Entry 6P8W (X-ray diffraction, 2.10 A resolution); this record covers chain A.

# Chain A
Protein: GTPase KRas
From: Homo sapiens
Reference sequence: P01116 (RASK_HUMAN), isoform P01116-2; numbering as in UniProt (aligned over 1-169)
Chain sequence (183 residues; row label = number of the first residue in the row; numbers below 1 keep their minus sign (Met-13 is residue -13)):
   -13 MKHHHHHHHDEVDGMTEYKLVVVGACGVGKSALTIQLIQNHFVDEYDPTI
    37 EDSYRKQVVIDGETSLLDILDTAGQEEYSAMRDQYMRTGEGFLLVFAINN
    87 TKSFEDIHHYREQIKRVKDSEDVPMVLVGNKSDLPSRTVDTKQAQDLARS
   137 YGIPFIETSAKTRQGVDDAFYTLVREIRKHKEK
Disordered / not traced: -13 to -1, 169
Differences from the reference sequence: expression tag (-13 to 0); variant Cys12 (Gly in P01116); engineered mutation Ser51 (Cys in P01116), Leu80 (Cys in P01116), Ser118 (Cys in P01116)
Covalent attachments: compound O67 linked to Cys12
Bound ions: Ca2+ site 1: Ser17 (together with GDP); Ca2+ site 2: Glu63, Gly138
Residues lining bound ligands:
  - GDP (guanosine-5'-diphosphate): Ala11, Gly13, Val14, Gly15, Lys16, Ser17, Ala18, Phe28, Val29, Asp30, Tyr32, Asn116, Lys117, Asp119, Leu120, Ser145, Ala146, Lys147
  - O67 (N-(5-bromo-2-{2-oxo-2-[(1-propanoylazetidin-3-yl)amino]ethoxy}phenyl)-3-methyl-1,2-oxazole-5-carboxamide): Val9, Gly10, Ala11, Gly13, Lys16, Pro34, Thr58, Ala59, Gly60, Gln61, Glu62, Glu63, Tyr64, Arg68, Asp69, Met72, Tyr96, Gln99, Ile100, Arg102
UniProt features mapped onto this chain:
  - motif: Tyr32 to Tyr40 (Effector region)
  - binding site (GTP): Gly10, Ala11, Gly13 to Ala18, Val29 to Thr35, Ala59, Gly60, Asn116, Lys117, Asp119
  - modified residue: Met1 (N-acetylmethionine), Thr2 (N-acetylthreonine), Lys104 (N6-acetyllysine)
  - glycosylation: Thr35 (Microbial infection: O-linked (Glc) threonine)
  - natural variant: Lys5 (K5E: In NS3; K5N: In GASC), Gly10 (G10GG: In AML), Cys12 (G12C: In lung carcinoma; this construct carries the variant), Gly13 (G13D: In GASC, JMML and OES; G13R: In pylocytic astrocytoma), Val14 (V14I: In NS3), Leu19 (L19F: In OES), Gln22 (Q22E: In CFC2; Q22R: In NS3), Pro34 (P34L: In NS3; P34Q: In NS3; P34R: In CFC2), Ile36 (I36M: In NS3), Thr58 (T58I: In NS3), Ala59 (A59T: In GASC), Gly60 (G60R: In CFC2; G60S: In NS3), 8 further natural variant entries in UniProt
  - mutagenesis: Asp38 (D38A: Decreased interaction with MAPKAP1/SIN1), Tyr40 (Y40A: Decreased interaction with MAPKAP1/SIN1), Gln61 (Q61L: Promotes GTP binding)
What the authors report for this chain:
  - binding site for O67: Cys12, Lys16, Ala59, Tyr96, Gln99
  - conformationally variable residues (side-chain flip): His95

# Summary
Chain A binds GDP. Covalently linked compound O67: at Cys12. The Ca2+ site 2 is built by Glu63 and Gly138.
Curated annotation (UniProt) lists 20 GTP-binding residues and 3 mutagenesis sites. From the paper: a binding
site for O67 at Cys12, Lys16 and Ala59 among others; conformational variability at His95.
Chain A is GTPase KRas (Homo sapiens); the structure, Crystal structure of human KRAS G12C covalently bound to
an acryloylazetidine acetamide inhibitor, was determined by X-ray diffraction (same publication as 6P8X, 6P8Y
and 6P8Z).
